PDB entry 2IL2 | X-ray diffraction, 2.24 A resolution | chains A and B

[Chain A (and B)]
Protein: Renin
Source organism: Homo sapiens
Notes: EC 3.4.23.15; chain B of this document is another copy of the same molecule, construct and numbering; everything in this record applies to it too
UniProtKB: P00797 (RENI_HUMAN); residues -4 to 335 here correspond to UniProt positions 67-406 (UniProt number = residue number + 71)
Chain sequence (340 residues; each row starts with the number of its first residue; numbers below 1 keep their minus sign (Leu-4 is residue -4)):
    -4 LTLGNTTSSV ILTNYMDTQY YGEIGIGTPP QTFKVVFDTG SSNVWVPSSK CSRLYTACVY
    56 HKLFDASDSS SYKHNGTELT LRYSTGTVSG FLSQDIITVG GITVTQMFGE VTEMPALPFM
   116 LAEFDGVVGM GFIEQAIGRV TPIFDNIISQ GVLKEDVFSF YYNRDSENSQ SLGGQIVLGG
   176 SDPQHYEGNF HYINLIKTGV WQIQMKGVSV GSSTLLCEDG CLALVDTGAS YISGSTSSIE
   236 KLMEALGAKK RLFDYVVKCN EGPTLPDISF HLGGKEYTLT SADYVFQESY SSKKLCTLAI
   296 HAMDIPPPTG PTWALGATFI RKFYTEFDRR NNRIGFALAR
Disordered / not traced: -4 to -3
Curated features (UniProtKB/Swiss-Prot):
  - active site: Asp33, Asp221
  - glycosylation (N-linked (GlcNAc...) asparagine): Asn0, Asn70
Disulfides: Cys46-Cys53, Cys212-Cys216, Cys254-Cys291
Ligand contacts: LIX (N-[2-({2-amino-6-ethyl-5-[4-(3-methoxypropyl)-2,2-dimethyl-3-oxo-3,4-dihydro-2H-1,4-benzoxazin-6-yl]pyrimidin-4-yl}amino)ethyl]naphthalene-2-sulfonamide): Thr13, Gln14, Tyr15, Val31, Asp33, Gly35, Ser36, Tyr55, Tyr78, Ser79, Thr80, Pro113, Phe114, Leu116, Ala117, Phe119, Val122, Tyr157, Asp221, Thr222, Gly223, Ala224, Ser225, Tyr226, Phe248, His296

[Chain A / chain B interface]
Contacting residue pairs (37; chain A residue first):
  Asp12(A) - Gln165(B)
  Arg159(A) - Ile6(B)
  Arg159(A) - Gln165(B)
  Asp160(A) - Gln165(B)
  Asp160(A) - Ser166(B)
  Ser161(A) - Ser164(B)
  Glu162(A) - Ser161(B)  hydrogen bond
  Glu162(A) - Asn163(B)
  Glu162(A) - Ser164(B)
  Gln165(A) - Arg335(B)  hydrogen bond (side chain-backbone)
  Glu182(A) - Ser3(B)
  Glu182(A) - Ser4(B)  hydrogen bond (side chain-backbone)
  Glu182(A) - Gly95(B)
  Gly183(A) - Gly96(B)
  Pro258(A) - Tyr10(B)  hydrophobic
  Pro258(A) - Lys29(B)
  Pro258(A) - Glu118(B)
  Thr259(A) - Glu118(B)
  Asp262(A) - Thr27(B)  hydrogen bond
  Thr273(A) - Thr27(B)
  Thr275(A) - Glu18(B)
  Thr275(A) - Lys29(B)
  Ala277(A) - Thr8(B)
  Asp278(A) - Glu18(B)
  Val280(A) - Gln165(B)
  Phe281(A) - Gln165(B)
  Gln282(A) - Gln165(B)  hydrogen bond (backbone-side chain)
  Glu283(A) - Glu162(B)
  Ser284(A) - Glu162(B)
  Tyr285(A) - Asn9(B)  hydrogen bond (side chain-backbone)
  Tyr285(A) - Tyr10(B)  hydrophobic
  Tyr285(A) - Met11(B)  hydrogen bond (side chain-backbone)
  Tyr285(A) - Asp160(B)  hydrogen bond
  Lys317(A) - Glu18(B)  salt bridge
  Leu333(A) - Gly95(B)
  Arg335(A) - Thr2(B)  hydrogen bond
  Arg335(A) - Ser4(B)
Other interface residues (no listed pair), chain A (28 interface residues in all): Asn163, Leu260, Ser276, Ala334
Other interface residues (no listed pair), chain B (25 interface residues in all): Lys57, Leu167, Gln179

[Summary]
28 residues of chain A face 25 of chain B across their interface, with 9 hydrogen bonds and 1 salt bridge.
Polar pairs include Lys317(A)-Glu18(B), Glu162(A)-Ser161(B) and Gln165(A)-Arg335(B). Bound to chain A:
compound LIX.
Chain A and chain B are both Renin (Homo sapiens); the structure, Crystal Structure of Human Renin Complexed
with Inhibitor, was determined by X-ray diffraction together with 2IKU and 2IKO from the same study.
